1U3E - chains C and M of the 4 polymer chains in the assembly; structure by X-ray diffraction, 2.92 A resolution.

== Chain C ==
Molecule: 15-nt DNA strand
Sequence (15 nucleotides; numbered 23 to 37; the number before each row is that of its first residue):
    23 GTTAGGCTCATTACT
Ion coordination: Mn2+: DG23 (shared with 1 residue of chain B; Asp-74(M), Asn-96(M) of chain M)

== Chain M ==
Name: HNH homing endonuclease
Organism: Bacillus phage SPO1
UniProtKB: P34081 (YG31_BPSP1); residues 1-174 here = UniProt positions 1-174
Chain sequence (174 residues; each row starts with the number of its first residue):
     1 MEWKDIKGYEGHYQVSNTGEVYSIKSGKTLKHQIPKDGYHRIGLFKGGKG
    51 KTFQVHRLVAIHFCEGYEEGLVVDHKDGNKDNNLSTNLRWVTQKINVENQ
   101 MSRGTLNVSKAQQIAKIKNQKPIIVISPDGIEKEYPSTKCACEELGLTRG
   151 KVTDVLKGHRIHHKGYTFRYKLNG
Ion coordination: Mn2+: Asp-74, Asn-96 (shared with 1 residue of chain B; DG23(C) of chain C); Sr2+ site 1 near Lys-118 (its only coordinating residue here); Sr2+ site 2: Lys-118, Gln-120

== Chain C / chain M interface ==
Pairs across the interface (19):
  DG23(C) with Tyr-39(M), hydrogen bond to the phosphate; Val-72(M), phosphate contact; Val-73(M), phosphate contact; Asp-74(M), phosphate contact; His-75(M), salt bridge to the phosphate; Asn-96(M), hydrogen bond to the phosphate
  DT24(C) with Asp-37(M), base contact; Tyr-39(M), base contact; Arg-41(M), base contact; Gln-54(M), hydrogen bond to the phosphate; His-56(M), salt bridge to the phosphate; Arg-57(M), salt bridge to the phosphate; Val-72(M), phosphate contact; Val-73(M), hydrogen bond to the phosphate
  DT25(C) with Arg-41(M), hydrogen bond to the base; Gln-54(M), hydrogen bond to the phosphate; Arg-57(M), salt bridge to the phosphate
  DA26(C) with Lys-51(M), salt bridge to the phosphate
  DG27(C) with Thr-52(M), hydrogen bond to the base
Interface residues without a listed pair, chain M (14 interface residues in all): Lys-80

== Summary ==
The interface between chain C and chain M involves 5 residues on one side and 14 on the other; the contacts
include 7 hydrogen bonds and 5 salt bridges. Among the polar pairs are DT25(C)/Arg-41(M), DG27(C)/Thr-52(M)
and DG23(C)/Tyr-39(M). DG23(C), Asp-74(M) and Asn-96(M) coordinate Mn2+.
Here chain C is a 15-nt DNA strand and chain M is HNH homing endonuclease (Bacillus phage SPO1). Entry 1U3E
(DNA binding and cleavage by the HNH homing endonuclease I-HmuI) was determined by X-ray diffraction.
